6AEK - chain A; structure by X-ray diffraction, 1.80 A resolution.

== Chain A ==
Protein: Ectonucleotide pyrophosphatase/phosphodiesterase 1, isoform CRA_d
Source organism: Mus musculus
UniProt: G3X9S2 (G3X9S2_MOUSE); residues 170-905 here = UniProt positions 170-905
Sequence (738 residues; row label = number of the first residue in the row):
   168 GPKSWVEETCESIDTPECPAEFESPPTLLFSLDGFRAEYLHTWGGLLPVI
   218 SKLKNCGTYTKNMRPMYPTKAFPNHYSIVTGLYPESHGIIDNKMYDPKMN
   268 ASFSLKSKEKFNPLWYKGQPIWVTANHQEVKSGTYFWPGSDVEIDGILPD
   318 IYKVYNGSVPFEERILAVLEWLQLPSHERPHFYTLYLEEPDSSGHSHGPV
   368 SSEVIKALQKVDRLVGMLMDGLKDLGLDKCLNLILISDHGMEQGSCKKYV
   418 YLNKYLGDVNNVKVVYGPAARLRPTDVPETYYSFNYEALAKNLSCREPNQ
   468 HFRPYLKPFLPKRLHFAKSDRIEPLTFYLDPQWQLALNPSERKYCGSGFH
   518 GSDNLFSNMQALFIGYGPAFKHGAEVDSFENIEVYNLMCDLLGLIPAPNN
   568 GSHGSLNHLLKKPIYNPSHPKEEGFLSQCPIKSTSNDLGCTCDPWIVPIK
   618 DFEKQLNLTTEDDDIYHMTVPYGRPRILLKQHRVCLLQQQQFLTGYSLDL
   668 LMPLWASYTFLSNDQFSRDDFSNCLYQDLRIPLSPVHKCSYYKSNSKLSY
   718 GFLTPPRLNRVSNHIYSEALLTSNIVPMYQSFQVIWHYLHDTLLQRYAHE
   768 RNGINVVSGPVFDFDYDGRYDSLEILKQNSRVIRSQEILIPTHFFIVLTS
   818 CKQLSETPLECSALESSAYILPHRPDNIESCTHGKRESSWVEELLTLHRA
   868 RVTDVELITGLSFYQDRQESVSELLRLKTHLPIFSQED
Disordered / not traced: 168-169, 621-628, 904-905
Sequence notes: engineered mutation Ala238 (Thr in G3X9S2)
Disulfide bonds: Cys177-Cys223, Cys185-Cys397, Cys413-Cys512, Cys462-Cys848, Cys596-Cys652, Cys607-Cys706, Cys609-Cys691, Cys818-Cys828
Covalently attached groups: glycan linked to Asn267, Asn323, Asn459; N-acetylglucosamine (NAG) linked to Asn567
Bound ions: Zn2+ site 1: Asp200, Asp405, His406 (together with adenosine monophosphate); Zn2+ site 2: Asp358, His362, His517 (together with adenosine monophosphate); Ca2+: Asp780, Asp782, Asp784, Arg786, Asp788
Residues lining bound ligands: guanosine-5'-monophosphate / adenosine monophosphate: Asp200, Lys237, Ala238, Phe239, Asn259, Leu272, Lys277, Trp304, Pro305, Tyr322, Tyr353, Glu355, Asp358, His362, Asp405, His406, Ser514, Gly515, Phe516, His517
What the authors report for this chain:
  - mutagenesis - T238A: abolished catalytic activity on 2'3'-cGAMP
  - Zn2+ coordination: Asp200, Asp358, His362, Asp405, His406, His517
  - binding site for adenosine monophosphate: Phe239, Lys277, Trp304, Pro305, Tyr322
  - binding site for guanosine-5'-monophosphate: Asn259, His362, Ser514
  - mutagenesis - S514L: decreased catalytic activity on 2'3'-cGAMP
  - mutagenesis - S514L: unchanged catalytic activity on ATP
  - mutagenesis - S514L: decreased signaling in response to IFN-beta induction

== Summary ==
Bound to chain A: guanosine-5'-monophosphate / adenosine monophosphate. Covalently linked N-acetylglucosamine:
at Asn267, Asn323, Asn459 and Asn567. The Zn2+ site 1 is built by Asp200, Asp405 and His406. The paper reports
a binding site for adenosine monophosphate at Phe239, Lys277 and Trp304 among others; T238A abolishes
catalytic activity on 2'3'-cGAMP.
Chain A is Ectonucleotide pyrophosphatase/phosphodiesterase 1, isoform CRA_d (Mus musculus); the structure,
Crystal structure of ENPP1 in complex with pApG, was determined by X-ray diffraction (same publication as
6AEL).
